9CQC - chains K and a of the 18 polymer chains in the assembly; structure by electron microscopy, 3.40 A resolution.

== Chain K ==
Molecule: 51-nt DNA strand
Sequence (51 nucleotides; row label = number of the first residue in the row):
     1 GACTAGATCAGAAGCAGTAGAGCATGCATAGTTTTTAGTTTATTGGGCGC
    51 G
Unresolved in the structure: 35-51

== Chain a ==
Name: X-ray repair cross-complementing protein 6
From: Homo sapiens
Notes: EC 3.6.4.-, 4.2.99.-
UniProtKB: P12956 (XRCC6_HUMAN); residue numbers follow UniProt; this construct covers 1-609
Sequence (612 residues; each row starts with the number of its first residue; numbers below 1 keep their minus sign (Gly-2 is residue -2)):
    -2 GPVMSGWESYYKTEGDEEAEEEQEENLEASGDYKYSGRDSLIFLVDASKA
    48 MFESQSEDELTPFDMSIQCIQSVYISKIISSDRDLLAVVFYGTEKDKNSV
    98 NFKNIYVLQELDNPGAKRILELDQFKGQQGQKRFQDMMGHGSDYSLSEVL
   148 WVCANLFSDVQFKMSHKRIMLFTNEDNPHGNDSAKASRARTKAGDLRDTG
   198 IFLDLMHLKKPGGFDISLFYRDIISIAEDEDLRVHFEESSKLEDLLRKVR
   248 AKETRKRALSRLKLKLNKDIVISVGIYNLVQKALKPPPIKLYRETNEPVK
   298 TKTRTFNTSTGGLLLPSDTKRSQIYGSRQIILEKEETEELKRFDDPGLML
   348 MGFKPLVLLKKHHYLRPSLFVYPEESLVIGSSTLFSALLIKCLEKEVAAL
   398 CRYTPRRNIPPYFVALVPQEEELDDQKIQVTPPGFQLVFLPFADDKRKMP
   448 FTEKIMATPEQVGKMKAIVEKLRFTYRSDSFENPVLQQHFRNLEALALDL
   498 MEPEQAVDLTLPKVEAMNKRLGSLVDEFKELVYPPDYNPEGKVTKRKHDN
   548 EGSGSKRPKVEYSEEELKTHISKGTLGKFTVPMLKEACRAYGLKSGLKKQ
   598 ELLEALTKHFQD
Unresolved in the structure: -2 to 1, 11-31, 537-609
Differences from the reference sequence: expression tag (-2 to 0)
Curated features (UniProtKB/Swiss-Prot):
  - region: Val578 to Glu583 (Interaction with BAX)
  - active site: Lys31 (Schiff-base intermediate with DNA)
  - modified residue: Ser2 (N-acetylserine), Ser6 (Phosphoserine), Ser27 (Phosphoserine), Lys31 (N6-acetyllysine), Ser51 (Phosphoserine), Ser306 (Phosphoserine), Lys317 (N6-acetyllysine), Lys331 (N6-acetyllysine), Lys338 (N6-acetyllysine), Thr455 (Phosphothreonine), Lys461 (N6-acetyllysine), Ser477 (Phosphoserine), Ser520 (Phosphoserine), Lys539 (N6-acetyllysine), Lys542 (N6-acetyllysine), Lys544 (N6-acetyllysine), Ser550 (Phosphoserine), Lys553 (N6-acetyllysine), Lys556 (N6-acetyllysine), Ser560 (Phosphoserine) and 1 more in UniProt
  - cross-link (Glycyl lysine isopeptide (Lys-Gly)): Lys287 (interchain with G-Cter in SUMO2), Lys317 (interchain with G-Cter in SUMO2), Lys556 (interchain with G-Cter in SUMO2)
  - mutagenesis: Lys31 (K31A: Diminishes the ability to form a Schiff base. Abolishes adduct formation; when associated with A-160 and A-164), Lys160 (K160A: Abolishes adduct formation; when associated with A-31 and A-160), Lys164 (K164A: Abolishes adduct formation; when associated with A-31 and A-164), Lys539 (K539Q: Complete loss of suppression of BAX-induced apoptosis; K539R: No effect on suppression of BAX-induced apoptosis), Lys542 (K542Q: Complete loss of suppression of BAX-induced apoptosis; K542R: No effect on suppression of BAX-induced apoptosis), Lys544 (K544R: No effect on suppression of BAX-induced apoptosis), Lys553 (K553Q: Partial loss of suppression of BAX-induced apoptosis; K553R: No effect on suppression of BAX-induced apoptosis), Lys556 (K556R: No effect on suppression of BAX-induced apoptosis), Lys570 (K570R: Loss of methylation; loss of anti-apoptotic activity; no effect on XRCC5 stabilization)

== Interface between chain K and chain a ==
Residue-residue contacts - 9 pairs, chain K then chain a:
  DC15(K) with Arg254(a), base contact
  DA16(K) with Lys249(a), salt bridge to the phosphate; Arg254(a), hydrogen bond to the sugar
  DG17(K) with Leu256(a), sugar contact; Asn275(a), hydrogen bond to the phosphate; Gln278(a), phosphate contact; Arg403(a), base contact
  DT18(K) with Gln278(a), hydrogen bond to the phosphate; Arg363(a), salt bridge to the phosphate
Interface residues without a listed pair, chain K (5 interface residues in all): DG20
Interface residues without a listed pair, chain a (8 interface residues in all): Lys338

== Summary ==
5 residues of chain K face 8 of chain a across their interface, with 3 hydrogen bonds and 2 salt bridges.
Polar pairs include DA16(K)-Arg254(a), DG17(K)-Asn275(a) and DT18(K)-Gln278(a). From UniProt: active-site
residue Lys31(a) and 9 mutagenesis sites on chain a.
Here chain K is a 51-nt DNA strand and chain a is X-ray repair cross-complementing protein 6 (Homo sapiens).
Entry 9CQC (The ligation complex like in the NHEJ pathway) was determined by electron microscopy together with
9CQ3, 9CQ6, 9N81, 9N82 and 9N83 from the same study.
